PDB entry 4RDQ | X-ray diffraction, 2.85 A resolution | chains B and I of the 15 polymer chains in the assembly

Chain B:
Name: Bestrophin-1
Source organism: Gallus gallus
UniProt: E1C3A0 (E1C3A0_CHICK); numbering as in UniProt (aligned over 2-405)
Chain sequence (409 residues; each row starts with the number of its first residue):
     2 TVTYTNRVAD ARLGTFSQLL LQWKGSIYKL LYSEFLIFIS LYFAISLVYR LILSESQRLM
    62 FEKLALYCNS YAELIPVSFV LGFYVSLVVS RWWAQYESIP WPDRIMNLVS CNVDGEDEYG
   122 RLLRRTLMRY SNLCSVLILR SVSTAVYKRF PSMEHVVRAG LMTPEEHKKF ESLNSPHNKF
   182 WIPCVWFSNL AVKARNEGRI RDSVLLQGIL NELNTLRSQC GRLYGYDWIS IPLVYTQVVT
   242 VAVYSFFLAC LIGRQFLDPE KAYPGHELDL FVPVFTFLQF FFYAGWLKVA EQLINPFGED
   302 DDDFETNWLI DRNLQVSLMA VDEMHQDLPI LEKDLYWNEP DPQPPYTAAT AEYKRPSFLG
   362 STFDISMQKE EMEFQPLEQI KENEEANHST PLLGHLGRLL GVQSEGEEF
Not modelled in the structure: 368-410
Construct notes: expression tag (406-410)
Disulfide bonds: Cys135-Cys185
Metal / ion sites: Ca2+ site 1: Ala10 (shared with 4 residues of chain C); K+ site 1: Leu14, Ser18 (shared with 3 residues of chain C); K+ site 2: Glu35, Tyr245, Glu292 (shared with 2 residues of chain A); Ca2+ site 2: Gln293, Asn296, Asp301, Asp304 (shared with 1 residue of chain A)
Small-molecule neighbours: C6N (6-cyclohexyl-2-(4-cyclohexylbutyl)-2-({[4-O-(alpha-D-glucopyranosyl)-beta-D-glucopyranosyl]oxy}methyl)hexyl 4-O-alpha-D-glucopyranosyl-beta-D-glucopyranoside): Asn7, Arg8, Asp11, Arg13, Leu14, Gly15, Thr16, Ser18, Gln19, Leu21, Leu22
What the authors report for this chain:
  - binding site for chloride ion: Tyr68, Tyr72, Arg105, Arg218, Ser219, Thr277
  - disease-associated variants - Y72D, L75F, I76V, F80L, F84V, R218S (citing earlier work)

Chain I:
Name: Fab antibody fragment, heavy chain
Source organism: Mus musculus
Notes: antibody fragment or engineered binder
Chain sequence (217 residues; row label = number of the first residue in the row):
     1 QVQLQQSGPE LVRPGASVKM SCKASGYTFT NYWMHWVKQR PGQALEWIGM IDPSKSETTL
    61 NQKFRGKATL NVDKSSNTAY MQLSSLTSED SAVYYCAREV YYFDYWGQGT TLTVSSAKTT
   121 PPSVYPLAPG SAAQTNSMVT LGCLVKGYFP EPVTVTWNSG SLSSGVHTFP AVLQSDLYTL
   181 SSSVTVPSSS WPSETVTCNV AHPASSTKVD KKIVPRD
Not modelled in the structure: 130-135
Disulfide bonds: Cys22-Cys96, Cys143-Cys198

Chain B / chain I interface:
Pairs across the interface (19; chain B residue first):
  Tyr148(B) - Thr30(I)
  Tyr148(B) - Asn31(I)  hydrogen bond
  Lys149(B) - Trp33(I)
  Lys149(B) - Glu57(I)  salt bridge
  Arg150(B) - Tyr101(I)  hydrogen bond (backbone-side chain)
  Phe151(B) - Tyr101(I)
  Pro152(B) - Asn31(I)
  Ser153(B) - Asn31(I)
  Ser153(B) - Tyr32(I)  hydrogen bond
  Glu155(B) - Tyr32(I)  hydrogen bond
  Glu155(B) - Arg98(I)  salt bridge
  Glu155(B) - Tyr102(I)
  His156(B) - Asn31(I)
  His156(B) - Tyr32(I)
  His156(B) - Glu99(I)  hydrogen bond (side chain-backbone)
  His156(B) - Val100(I)
  His156(B) - Tyr101(I)  hydrogen bond (backbone-side chain)
  Arg159(B) - Tyr102(I)  hydrogen bond
  Ala160(B) - Tyr101(I)
Other interface residues (no listed pair), chain I (11 interface residues in all): Asp104

In short:
The interface between chain B and chain I involves 10 residues on one side and 11 on the other, with 7
hydrogen bonds and 2 salt bridges. Polar pairs include Lys149(B)-Glu57(I), Glu155(B)-Arg98(I) and
Tyr148(B)-Asn31(I). Chain B binds compound C6N. The paper reports a binding site for chloride ion at Tyr68(B),
Tyr72(B) and Arg105(B) among others.
Chain B is Bestrophin-1 (Gallus gallus) and chain I is Fab antibody fragment, heavy chain (Mus musculus); the
structure, Calcium-activated chloride channel bestrophin-1, from chicken, in complex with Fab antibody
fragments, chloride and calcium, was determined by X-ray diffraction.
